2VZM - chain A; structure by X-ray diffraction, 1.85 A resolution.

== Chain A ==
Protein: Cytochrome P450 monooxygenase
Organism: Streptomyces venezuelae
Reference sequence: O87605 (O87605_9ACTO); residues 1-416 here = UniProt positions 1-416
Amino-acid sequence (436 residues; each row starts with the number of its first residue; numbers below 1 keep their minus sign (Met-19 is residue -19)):
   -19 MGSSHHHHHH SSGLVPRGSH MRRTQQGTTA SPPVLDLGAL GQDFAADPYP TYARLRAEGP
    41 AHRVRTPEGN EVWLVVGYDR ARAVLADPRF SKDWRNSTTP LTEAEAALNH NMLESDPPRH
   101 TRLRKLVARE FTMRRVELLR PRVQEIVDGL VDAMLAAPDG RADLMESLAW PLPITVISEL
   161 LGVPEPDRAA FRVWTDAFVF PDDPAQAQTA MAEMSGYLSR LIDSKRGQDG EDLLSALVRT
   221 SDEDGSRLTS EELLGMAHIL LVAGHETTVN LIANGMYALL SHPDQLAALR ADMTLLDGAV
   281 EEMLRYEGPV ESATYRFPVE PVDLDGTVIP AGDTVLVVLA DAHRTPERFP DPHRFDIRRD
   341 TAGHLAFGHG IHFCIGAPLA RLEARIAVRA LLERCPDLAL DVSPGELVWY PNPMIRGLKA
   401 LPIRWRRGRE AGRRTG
Unresolved in the structure: -19 to 11, 407-416
Differences from the reference sequence: engineered mutation Asn50 (Asp in O87605)
Bound ions: heme Fe near Cys354 (its only coordinating residue here)
Ligand contacts:
  - heme (HEM): Leu65, Lys72, Met92, Leu93, His100, Arg104, Phe111, Ile157, Ile239, Leu240, Ala243, Gly244, Thr247, Thr248, Leu251, Leu284, Pro289, Val290, Ala293, Thr294, Arg296, Leu319, Ala346, Phe347, Gly348, Ile351, His352, Phe353, Cys354, Ile355, Gly356, Leu359, Ala360
  - narbomycin (NRB): Trp74, Glu85, Leu88, Asn89, Leu93, Glu94, Phe178, Val179, Ala187, Gln188, Met191, His238, Ile239, Val242, Ala243, Glu246, Thr247, Val290, Thr294, Tyr295, Asn392, Met394, Ile395
What the authors report for this chain:
  - binding site for narbomycin: Glu85, Glu94, Met191
  - mutagenesis - D50N/E94Q, D50N/E85Q, E85Q: decreased catalytic activity on narbomycin
  - catalytic residues: Glu94 (proposed by the authors, not directly observed)

== In short ==
Bound to chain A: heme and narbomycin. From the paper: the catalytic residue Glu94; D50N/E94Q, D50N/E85Q and
E85Q reduce catalytic activity on narbomycin.
Chain A is Cytochrome P450 monooxygenase (Streptomyces venezuelae); the structure, Crystal structure of the
narbomycin-bound PikC D50N mutant, was determined by X-ray diffraction, deposited together with 2VZ7.
